5NST - chains A and B; structure by X-ray diffraction, 2.52 A resolution.

Chain A:
Molecule: Light Chain of antibody MGD21
Organism: Homo sapiens
Notes: antibody fragment or engineered binder
Amino-acid sequence (214 residues; row label = number of the first residue in the row):
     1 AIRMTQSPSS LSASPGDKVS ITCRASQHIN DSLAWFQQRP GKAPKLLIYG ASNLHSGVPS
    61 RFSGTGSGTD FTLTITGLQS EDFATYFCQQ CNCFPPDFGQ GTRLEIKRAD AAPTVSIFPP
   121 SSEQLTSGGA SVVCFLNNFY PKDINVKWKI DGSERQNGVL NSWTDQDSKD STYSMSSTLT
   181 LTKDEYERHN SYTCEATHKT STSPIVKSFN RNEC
Not modelled in the structure: 1, 212-214
Disulfide bonds: Cys23-Cys88, Cys134-Cys194

Chain B:
Molecule: Heavy Chain of antibody MGD21
Organism: Homo sapiens
Notes: antibody fragment or engineered binder
Amino-acid sequence (360 residues; each row starts with the number of its first residue):
     1 EVQLVETGPG LMKTSGTLSL TCAVSGDYVN TNRRWSWVRQ APGKGLEWIG EVHQSGRTNY
    61 NPSLKSRVTI SVDKSKNQFS LKVDSVTAAD TAVYYCARAS PLKSQRDTDL PRPSISAEPG
   121 TVIPLGSHVT FVCRGPVGVQ TFRLERERNY LYSDTEDVSQ TSPSESEARF RIDSVNAGNA
   181 GLFRCIYYKS RKWSEQSDYL ELVVKGEDVT WALSQSQDDP RACPQGELPI STDIYYVDVW
   241 GNGTTVTVSS AKTTPPSVYP LAPGSAAQTN SMVTLGCLVK GYFPEPVTVT WNSGSLSSGV
   301 HTFPAVLQSD LYTLSSSVTV PSSTWPSETV TCNVAHPASS TKVDKKIVPR DCGKHHHHHH
Not modelled in the structure: 214-221, 264-270, 352-360
Disulfide bonds: Cys22-Cys96, Cys133-Cys185, Cys277-Cys332
Glycans and other covalent adducts: N-acetylglucosamine (NAG) linked to Asn242
From the paper describing this entry:
  - post-translational modification sites: Asn242

How chain A and chain B interact:
Cross-chain cystine bridges: Cys93(A)-Cys223(B)
Contacting residue pairs - 75 pairs, chain A then chain B:
  Gln27(A) - Ala222(B)  hydrogen bond (side chain-backbone)
  Ser32(A) - Ile234(B)
  Ser32(A) - Tyr236(B)
  Ala34(A) - Tyr236(B)  hydrophobic
  Phe36(A) - Val237(B)
  Phe36(A) - Trp240(B)
  Gln38(A) - Gln40(B)  hydrogen bond
  Gln38(A) - Tyr95(B)
  Ala43(A) - Tyr95(B)  hydrophobic
  Ala43(A) - Gly241(B)
  Ala43(A) - Asn242(B)
  Pro44(A) - Tyr95(B)
  Pro44(A) - Trp240(B)
  Leu46(A) - Leu102(B)  hydrophobic
  Leu46(A) - Val237(B)
  Leu46(A) - Asp238(B)
  Tyr49(A) - Leu102(B)  hydrophobic
  Tyr49(A) - Lys103(B)
  Tyr49(A) - Ser104(B)
  Gly50(A) - Tyr236(B)  hydrogen bond (backbone-side chain)
  Asn53(A) - Ser104(B)  hydrogen bond
  Phe87(A) - Gly45(B)
  Phe87(A) - Leu46(B)  hydrophobic
  Cys91(A) - Ile234(B)
  Cys91(A) - Tyr235(B)
  Cys91(A) - Tyr236(B)  hydrophobic
  Asn92(A) - Cys223(B)  hydrogen bond (backbone-side chain)
  Cys93(A) - Cys223(B)  disulfide
  Cys93(A) - Pro224(B)
  Phe94(A) - Trp48(B)  hydrophobic
  Phe94(A) - Asn59(B)
  Phe94(A) - Tyr60(B)
  Phe94(A) - Pro62(B)
  Phe94(A) - Lys65(B)
  Phe94(A) - Glu227(B)
  Pro95(A) - Trp48(B)  hydrophobic
  Pro95(A) - Pro62(B)
  Pro96(A) - Trp48(B)
  Asp97(A) - Asn61(B)  hydrogen bond
  Phe98(A) - Leu46(B)
  Ser116(A) - Thr274(B)
  Phe118(A) - Leu261(B)  hydrophobic
  Phe118(A) - Ala262(B)
  Phe118(A) - Pro263(B)
  Phe118(A) - Thr274(B)
  Pro119(A) - Ala262(B)
  Pro119(A) - Arg350(B)
  Pro120(A) - Arg350(B)  hydrogen bond (backbone-side chain)
  Ser121(A) - Tyr259(B)
  Ser121(A) - Pro260(B)
  Glu123(A) - Pro260(B)
  Glu123(A) - Lys345(B)  salt bridge
  Gln124(A) - Tyr259(B)
  Ser127(A) - Tyr259(B)
  Ser131(A) - Leu278(B)
  Phe135(A) - Leu261(B)  hydrophobic
  Phe135(A) - Phe303(B)  hydrophobic
  Phe135(A) - Ser315(B)
  Phe135(A) - Ser317(B)
  Asn137(A) - His301(B)
  Asn137(A) - Phe303(B)
  Asn137(A) - Ser317(B)  hydrogen bond
  Asn138(A) - His301(B)  hydrogen bond
  Leu160(A) - Val306(B)  hydrophobic
  Leu160(A) - Gln308(B)
  Asn161(A) - Val306(B)
  Ser162(A) - Phe303(B)
  Ser162(A) - Pro304(B)  hydrogen bond (side chain-backbone)
  Trp163(A) - Pro304(B)
  Thr164(A) - Phe303(B)
  Ser174(A) - His301(B)  hydrogen bond
  Ser174(A) - Phe303(B)
  Met175(A) - Phe303(B)
  Ser176(A) - Phe303(B)
  Ser176(A) - Ser315(B)  hydrogen bond
Also at the interface, not in a pair above, chain A (50 interface residues in all): Asp31, Leu33, Lys42, Lys45, His55, Gln89, Ile117, Val133, Lys169, Thr180
Also at the interface, not in a pair above, chain B (49 interface residues in all): Val38, Pro229, Leu275, Gly276, Lys280, Ser298, Thr302, Ser316
From the paper, about this interface:
  - specific contacts: Cys93(A)-Cys223(B) (covalent link)

Summary:
The interface between chain A and chain B involves 50 residues on one side and 49 on the other, with 1
disulfide bond, 12 hydrogen bonds and 1 salt bridge. Polar pairs include Glu123(A)-Lys345(B),
Gln27(A)-Ala222(B) and Gln38(A)-Gln40(B). The authors report a contact between Cys93(A) and Cys223(B). The
paper reports a modification site at Asn242(B).
Here chain A is Light Chain of antibody MGD21 and chain B is Heavy Chain of antibody MGD21, both from Homo
sapiens. Entry 5NST (Human monoclonal antibody with a LAIR1 insertion) was determined by X-ray diffraction.
